PDB entry 6UWB | X-ray diffraction, 1.95 A resolution | chains A and B

== Chain A (and B) ==
Molecule: Protease
Organism: Human immunodeficiency virus 1
Notes: chain B of this document is another copy of the same molecule, construct and numbering; everything in this record applies to it too
UniProtKB: C8B467 (C8B467_9HIV1); numbering as in UniProt (aligned over 1-99)
Sequence (99 residues; numbered 1 to 99; the number before each row is that of its first residue):
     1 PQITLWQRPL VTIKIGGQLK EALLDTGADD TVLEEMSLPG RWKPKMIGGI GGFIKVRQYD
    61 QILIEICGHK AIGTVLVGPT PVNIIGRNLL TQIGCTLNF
Residues lining bound ligands: QJY ((3aS,4S,7aR)-hexahydro-4H-furo[2,3-b]pyran-4-yl {(2S,3R)-1-(3,5-difluorophenyl)-3-hydroxy-4-[(2-methylpropyl)({2-[(propan-2-yl)amino]-1,3-benzothiazol-6-yl}sulfonyl)amino]butan-2-yl}carbamate): Arg-8, Leu-23, Asp-25, Gly-27, Ala-28, Asp-29, Asp-30, Val-32, Lys-45, Ile-47, Gly-48, Gly-49, Ile-50, Pro-81, Val-82, Ile-84

== Chain A / chain B interface ==
Residue-residue contacts (92):
  Pro-1(A) with Leu-97(B); Asn-98(B); Phe-99(B), hydrogen bond (backbone-backbone)
  Gln-2(A) with Thr-96(B), hydrogen bond; Leu-97(B); Asn-98(B), hydrogen bond
  Ile-3(A) with Thr-96(B); Leu-97(B), hydrogen bond (backbone-backbone); Phe-99(B), hydrophobic
  Leu-5(A) with Thr-26(B); Arg-87(B), hydrogen bond (backbone-side chain); Leu-90(B), hydrophobic; Thr-91(B); Cys-95(B)
  Trp-6(A) with Arg-87(B), hydrogen bond (backbone-side chain); Thr-91(B)
  Gln-7(A) with Arg-87(B), hydrogen bond (backbone-side chain)
  Arg-8(A) with Asp-29(B), salt bridge; Arg-87(B)
  Pro-9(A) with Thr-26(B); Leu-97(B), hydrophobic
  Leu-23(A) with Gly-27(B)
  Leu-24(A) with Thr-26(B), hydrogen bond (backbone-side chain); Leu-97(B), hydrophobic; Phe-99(B), hydrophobic
  Asp-25(A) with Asp-25(B); Thr-26(B); Gly-27(B), hydrogen bond (side chain-backbone)
  Thr-26(A) with Leu-5(B); Pro-9(B); Leu-24(B), hydrogen bond (side chain-backbone); Asp-25(B); Thr-26(B), hydrogen bond (backbone-side chain); Leu-97(B)
  Gly-27(A) with Leu-23(B); Asp-25(B), hydrogen bond (backbone-side chain)
  Asp-29(A) with Arg-8(B), salt bridge
  Gly-49(A) with Ile-50(B)
  Ile-50(A) with Ile-54(B); Thr-80(B); Ile-84(B), hydrophobic
  Gly-51(A) with Gly-51(B); Gly-52(B); Ile-54(B)
  Gly-52(A) with Gly-51(B)
  Ile-54(A) with Ile-50(B); Gly-51(B)
  His-69(A) with Phe-99(B)
  Pro-79(A) with Ile-50(B)
  Thr-80(A) with Ile-50(B)
  Ile-84(A) with Ile-50(B), hydrophobic
  Arg-87(A) with Leu-5(B), hydrogen bond (side chain-backbone); Trp-6(B), hydrogen bond (side chain-backbone); Gln-7(B); Arg-8(B); Pro-9(B)
  Leu-90(A) with Leu-5(B), hydrophobic
  Thr-91(A) with Leu-5(B); Trp-6(B)
  Ile-93(A) with Phe-99(B)
  Gly-94(A) with Asn-98(B); Phe-99(B)
  Cys-95(A) with Leu-5(B); Leu-97(B), hydrophobic; Asn-98(B); Phe-99(B), hydrophobic
  Thr-96(A) with Gln-2(B), hydrogen bond; Ile-3(B); Thr-4(B); Thr-96(B); Leu-97(B); Asn-98(B), hydrogen bond (backbone-backbone)
  Leu-97(A) with Pro-1(B); Gln-2(B); Ile-3(B), hydrogen bond (backbone-backbone); Leu-24(B), hydrophobic; Thr-26(B); Cys-95(B), hydrophobic; Thr-96(B); Leu-97(B), hydrophobic
  Asn-98(A) with Pro-1(B); Gln-2(B); Gly-94(B); Cys-95(B); Thr-96(B), hydrogen bond (backbone-backbone); Asn-98(B), hydrogen bond
  Phe-99(A) with Pro-1(B), hydrogen bond (backbone-backbone); Cys-67(B), hydrophobic; His-69(B); Ile-93(B); Gly-94(B); Cys-95(B), hydrophobic
Also at the interface, not in a pair above, chain A (38 interface residues in all): Thr-4, Gly-48, Phe-53, Cys-67, Pro-81
Also at the interface, not in a pair above, chain B (38 interface residues in all): Val-32, Gly-49, Phe-53, Pro-79, Pro-81

== Summary ==
The chain A/chain B interface involves 38 residues from each chain, with 20 hydrogen bonds and 2 salt bridges.
Polar contacts include Arg-8(A)/Asp-29(B), Gln-2(A)/Thr-96(B) and Gln-2(A)/Asn-98(B). Bound to chain A:
compound QJY.
Both chains are Protease (Human immunodeficiency virus 1). Entry 6UWB (X-ray crystal structure of wild type
HIV-1 protease in complex with GRL-08513) was determined by X-ray diffraction together with 6UWC from the same
study.
